Entry 2B98 (X-ray diffraction, 2.30 A resolution); this record covers chains C and E of the 5 polymer chains in the assembly.

# Chain C (and E)
Protein: Riboflavin synthase
From: Methanocaldococcus jannaschii
Notes: EC 2.5.1.9; chain E of this document is another copy of the same molecule, construct and numbering; everything in this record applies to it too
UniProtKB: Q58584 (RISC_METJA); residue numbers follow UniProt; this construct covers 1-156
Amino-acid sequence (156 residues; numbered 1 to 156; the number before each row is that of its first residue):
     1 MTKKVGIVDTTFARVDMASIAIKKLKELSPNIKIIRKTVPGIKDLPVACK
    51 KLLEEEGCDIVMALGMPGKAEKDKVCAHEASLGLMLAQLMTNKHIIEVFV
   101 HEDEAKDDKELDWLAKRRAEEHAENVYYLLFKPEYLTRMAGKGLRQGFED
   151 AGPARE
Not modelled in the structure: 1, 154-156

# Chain C / chain E interface
Residue-residue contacts (58):
  D9(C) with A140(E)
  T10(C) with A140(E); G141(E), hydrogen bond (backbone-backbone)
  T11(C) with L136(E); M139(E); K142(E); G143(E), hydrogen bond (backbone-backbone); L144(E), hydrogen bond (backbone-backbone)
  F12(C) with G143(E); L144(E); R145(E), hydrogen bond (backbone-side chain)
  A13(C) with G141(E); K142(E), hydrogen bond (backbone-backbone); G143(E), hydrogen bond (backbone-backbone)
  R14(C) with G141(E); R145(E); A151(E); G152(E), hydrogen bond (side chain-backbone); P153(E), hydrogen bond (side chain-backbone)
  V15(C) with G141(E)
  D16(C) with G141(E)
  R36(C) with T137(E); A140(E)
  K37(C) with H94(E)
  T38(C) with L136(E); T137(E), hydrogen bond
  V39(C) with H94(E)
  P40(C) with N125(E)
  K43(C) with S81(E), hydrogen bond; M85(E); E97(E), salt bridge
  D44(C) with H94(E); I96(E)
  P46(C) with M85(E), hydrophobic; L89(E)
  V47(C) with Q88(E); L89(E); N92(E); K93(E)
  K50(C) with L89(E), hydrogen bond (side chain-backbone); N92(E)
  K51(C) with N92(E)
  E54(C) with N92(E)
  E55(C) with N92(E)
  E71(C) with K74(E), salt bridge
  K72(C) with H101(E)
  V75(C) with H78(E)
  E79(C) with H78(E), salt bridge; S81(E); L82(E); M85(E)
  A80(C) with M85(E)
  G83(C) with M85(E); L89(E)
  L86(C) with L86(E), hydrophobic; L89(E), hydrophobic
  A87(C) with L89(E), hydrophobic
  M90(C) with L89(E), hydrophobic
Interface residues without a listed pair, chain C (34 interface residues in all): A48, H78, L82, E102
Interface residues without a listed pair, chain E (30 interface residues in all): I95, L129, Q146

# Summary
The interface between chain C and chain E involves 34 residues on one side and 30 on the other; the contacts
include 11 hydrogen bonds and 3 salt bridges. Polar pairs include K43(C)-E97(E), E71(C)-K74(E) and
E79(C)-H78(E).
Both chains are Riboflavin synthase (Methanocaldococcus jannaschii). Entry 2B98 (Crystal Structure of an
archaeal pentameric riboflavin synthase) was determined by X-ray diffraction (same publication as 2B99).
